3OQE - chain A; structure by X-ray diffraction, 1.90 A resolution.

[Chain A]
Molecule: Phosphotriesterase
From: Agrobacterium radiobacter
Notes: EC 3.1.8.1
UniProtKB: Q93LD7 (Q93LD7_RHIRD); residues 33-361 here correspond to UniProt positions 32-360 (UniProt number = residue number - 1)
Chain sequence (329 residues; each row starts with the number of its first residue):
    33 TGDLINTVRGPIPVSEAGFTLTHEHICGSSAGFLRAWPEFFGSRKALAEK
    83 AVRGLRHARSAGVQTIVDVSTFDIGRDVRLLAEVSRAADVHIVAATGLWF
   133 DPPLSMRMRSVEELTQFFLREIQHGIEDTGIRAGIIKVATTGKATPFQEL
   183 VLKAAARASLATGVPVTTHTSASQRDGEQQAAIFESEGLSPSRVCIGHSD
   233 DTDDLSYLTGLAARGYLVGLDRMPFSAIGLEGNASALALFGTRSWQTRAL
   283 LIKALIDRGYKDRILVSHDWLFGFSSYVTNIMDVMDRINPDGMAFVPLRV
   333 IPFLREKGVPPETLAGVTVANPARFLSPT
Differences from the reference sequence: engineered mutation Phe257 (Tyr256 in Q93LD7)
Modified / non-standard residues: Lys169 (lysine nz-carboxylic acid; KCX)
Ion coordination: Co2+ site 1: His55, His57, Lys169, Asp301; Co2+ site 2: Lys169, His201, His230
Reported in the primary citation:
  - Co2+ coordination: His55, His57, Lys169, His201, His230, Asp301
  - conformationally variable residues (side-chain flip): Arg254
  - mutagenesis - Y257F: increased binding to paraoxon
  - mutagenesis - R254H, Y257F: decreased catalytic activity
  - specificity-determining residues: Arg254

[Summary]
The Co2+ site 1 is built by His55, His57, Lys169 and Asp301. Lys169, His201 and His230 coordinate Co2+ site 2.
The paper reports that R254H and Y257F reduce catalytic activity; Co2+ coordination by His55, His57 and Lys169
among others.
Chain A is Phosphotriesterase (Agrobacterium radiobacter); the structure, Structure of OpdA mutant Y257F, was
determined by X-ray diffraction together with 3OOD from the same study.
